PDB entry 6UE8 | electron microscopy, 3.00 A resolution | chains C and F of the 10 polymer chains in the assembly

Chain C:
Molecule: Polymeric immunoglobulin receptor
Organism: Homo sapiens
UniProtKB: P01833 (PIGR_HUMAN); residues 1-585 here correspond to UniProt positions 19-603 (UniProt number = residue number + 18)
Chain sequence (591 residues; row label = number of the first residue in the row):
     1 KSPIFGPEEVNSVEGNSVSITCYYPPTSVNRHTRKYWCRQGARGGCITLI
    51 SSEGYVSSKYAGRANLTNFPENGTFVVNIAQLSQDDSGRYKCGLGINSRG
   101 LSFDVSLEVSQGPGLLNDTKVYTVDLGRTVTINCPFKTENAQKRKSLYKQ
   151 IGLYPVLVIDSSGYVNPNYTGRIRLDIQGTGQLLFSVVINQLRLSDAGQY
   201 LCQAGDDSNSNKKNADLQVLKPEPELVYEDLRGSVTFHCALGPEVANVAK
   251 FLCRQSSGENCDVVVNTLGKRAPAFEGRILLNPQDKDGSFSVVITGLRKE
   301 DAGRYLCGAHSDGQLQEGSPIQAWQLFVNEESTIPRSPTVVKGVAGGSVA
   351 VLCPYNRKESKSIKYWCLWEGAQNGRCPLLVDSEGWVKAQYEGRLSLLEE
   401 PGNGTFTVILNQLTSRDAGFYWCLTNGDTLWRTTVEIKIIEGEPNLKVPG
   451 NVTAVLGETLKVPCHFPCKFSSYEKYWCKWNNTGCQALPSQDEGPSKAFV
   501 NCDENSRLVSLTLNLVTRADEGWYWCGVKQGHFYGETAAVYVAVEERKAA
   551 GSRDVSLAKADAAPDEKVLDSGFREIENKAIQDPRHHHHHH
Disordered / not traced: 1, 490-498, 546-591
Construct notes: expression tag (586-591)
Cystine bridges: Cys22-Cys92, Cys134-Cys202, Cys239-Cys307, Cys253-Cys261, Cys367-Cys377, Cys464-Cys526, Cys478-Cys485
Covalently attached groups: N-acetylglucosamine (NAG) linked to Asn65, Asn72
Curated features (UniProtKB/Swiss-Prot):
  - glycosylation (N-linked (GlcNAc...) asparagine): Asn65, Asn72, Asn117, Asn168, Asn403, Asn451 (complex), Asn481

Chain F:
Molecule: Immunoglobulin heavy constant alpha 2
Organism: Homo sapiens
UniProtKB: P01877 (IGHA2_HUMAN); residues 242-472 here correspond to UniProt positions 110-340 (UniProt number = residue number - 132)
Chain sequence (245 residues; each row starts with the number of its first residue):
   228 DYKDDDDKLVPRGSCHPRLSLHRPALEDLLLGSEANLTCTLTGLRDASGA
   278 TFTWTPSSGKSAVQGPPERDLCGCYSVSSVLPGCAQPWNHGETFTCTAAH
   328 PELKTPLTANITKSGNTFRPEVHLLPPPSEELALNELVTLTCLARGFSPK
   378 DVLVRWLQGSQELPREKYLTWASRQEPSQGTTTYAVTSILRVAAEDWKKG
   428 ETFSCMVGHEALPLAFTQKTIDRLAGKPTHINVSVVMAEADGTCY
Disordered / not traced: 228-241
Construct notes: expression tag (228-241); conflict Leu451 (Met319 in P01877)
Cystine bridges: Cys266-Cys323, Cys369-Cys432
Covalently attached groups: N-acetylglucosamine (NAG) linked to Asn337
Curated features (UniProtKB/Swiss-Prot):
  - glycosylation (N-linked (GlcNAc...) asparagine): Asn263, Asn337 (complex)

Chain C / chain F interface:
Inter-chain disulfides: Cys468(C)-Cys311(F)
Residue-residue contacts (8; chain C residue first):
  Gly95(C) - Tyr472(F)
  Ile96(C) - Tyr472(F)
  Arg99(C) - Ala465(F)
  Arg99(C) - Tyr472(F)
  Cys468(C) - Ser260(F)
  Cys468(C) - Cys311(F)  disulfide
  Lys469(C) - Ser260(F)
  Ser506(C) - Cys311(F)
Interface residues without a listed pair, chain C (7 interface residues in all): Leu94
Interface residues without a listed pair, chain F (6 interface residues in all): Ala467, Asp468

Overview:
Chain C and chain F form an interface of 7 and 6 residues respectively, with 1 disulfide bond. Covalently
linked N-acetylglucosamine: at Asn65(C) and Asn72(C). Covalently linked N-acetylglucosamine: at Asn337(F).
Here chain C is Polymeric immunoglobulin receptor and chain F is Immunoglobulin heavy constant alpha 2, both
from Homo sapiens. Entry 6UE8 (Structure of tetrameric sIgA complex (Class 1)) was determined by electron
microscopy together with 6UE7, 6UE9 and 6UEA from the same study.
